Entry 7E4H (electron microscopy, 3.01 A resolution); this record covers chains A and D of the 4 polymer chains in the assembly.

# Chain A
Molecule: Sorting assembly machinery 50 kDa subunit
Organism: Saccharomyces cerevisiae S288c
UniProt: P53969 (SAM50_YEAST); residues 2-484 here = UniProt positions 2-484
Amino-acid sequence (485 residues; numbered 0 to 484; the number before each row is that of its first residue; numbering starts at 0):
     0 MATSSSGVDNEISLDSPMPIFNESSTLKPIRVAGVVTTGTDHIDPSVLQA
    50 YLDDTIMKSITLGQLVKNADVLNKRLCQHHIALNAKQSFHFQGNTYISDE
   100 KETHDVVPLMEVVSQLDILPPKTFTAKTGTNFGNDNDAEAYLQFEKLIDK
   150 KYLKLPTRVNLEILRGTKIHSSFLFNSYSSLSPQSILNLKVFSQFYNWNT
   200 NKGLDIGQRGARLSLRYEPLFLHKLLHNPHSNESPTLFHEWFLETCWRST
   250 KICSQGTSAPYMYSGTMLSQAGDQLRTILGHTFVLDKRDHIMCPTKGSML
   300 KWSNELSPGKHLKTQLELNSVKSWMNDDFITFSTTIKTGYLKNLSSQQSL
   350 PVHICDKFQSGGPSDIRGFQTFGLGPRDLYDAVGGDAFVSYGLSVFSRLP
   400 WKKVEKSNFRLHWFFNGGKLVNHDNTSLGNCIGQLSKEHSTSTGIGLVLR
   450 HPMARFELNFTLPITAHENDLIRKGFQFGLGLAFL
Disordered / not traced: 0-24, 92-107, 226-230
Differences from the reference sequence: initiating methionine (0); expression tag (1)

# Chain D
Molecule: Mitochondrial import receptor subunit TOM40
Organism: Saccharomyces cerevisiae S288c
UniProt: P23644 (TOM40_YEAST); numbering as in UniProt (aligned over 1-387)
Amino-acid sequence (428 residues; numbered -40 to 387; the number before each row is that of its first residue; numbers below 1 keep their minus sign (Met-40 is residue -40)):
   -40 MASWSHPQFEKGGGARGGSGGGSWSHPQFEKGSDYKDDDDKMSAPTPLAE
    10 ASQIPTIPALSPLTAKQSKGNFFSSNPISSFVVDTYKQLHSHRQSLELVN
    60 PGTVENLNKEVSRDVFLSQYFFTGLRADLNKAFSMNPAFQTSHTFSIGSQ
   110 ALPKYAFSALFANDNLFAQGNIDNDLSVSGRLNYGWDKKNISKVNLQISD
   160 GQPTMCQLEQDYQASDFSVNVKTLNPSFSEKGEFTGVAVASFLQSVTPQL
   210 ALGLETLYSRTDGSAPGDAGVSYLTRYVSKKQDWIFSGQLQANGALIASL
   260 WRKVAQNVEAGIETTLQAGMVPITDPLMGTPIGIQPTVEGSTTIGAKYEY
   310 RQSVYRGTLDSNGKVACFLERKVLPTLSVLFCGEIDHFKNDTKIGCGLQF
   360 ETAGNQELLMLQQGLDADGNPLQALPQL
Disordered / not traced: -40 to 48, 277-294, 374-387
Differences from the reference sequence: initiating methionine (-40); expression tag (-39 to 0)

# How chain A and chain D interact
Contacting residue pairs (6):
  Lys126(A) - Lys90(D)
  Thr127(A) - His102(D)
  Ala139(A) - Tyr114(D)
  Leu141(A) - His102(D)
  Arg164(A) - His102(D)  hydrogen bond
  Arg164(A) - Tyr114(D)
Other interface residues (no listed pair), chain A (6 interface residues in all): Thr166
Other interface residues (no listed pair), chain D (6 interface residues in all): Leu88, Phe104, Leu135

# Summary
Chain A and chain D each contribute 6 residues to their interface; the contacts include 1 hydrogen bond. The
hydrogen-bonded pair is Arg164(A)-His102(D).
Chain A is Sorting assembly machinery 50 kDa subunit and chain D is Mitochondrial import receptor subunit
TOM40, both from Saccharomyces cerevisiae S288c; the structure, Cryo-EM structure of the yeast mitochondrial
SAM-Tom40 complex at 3.0 angstrom, was determined by electron microscopy, deposited together with 7E4I.
